PDB entry 1J40 | X-ray diffraction, 1.45 A resolution | chains A and C of the 4 polymer chains in the assembly

[Chain A (and C)]
Molecule: Hemoglobin alpha Chain
Organism: Homo sapiens
Notes: chain C of this document is another copy of the same molecule, construct and numbering; everything in this record applies to it too
UniProt: P69905 (HBA_HUMAN); numbering as in UniProt (aligned over 1-141)
Chain sequence (141 residues; numbered 1 to 141; the number before each row is that of its first residue):
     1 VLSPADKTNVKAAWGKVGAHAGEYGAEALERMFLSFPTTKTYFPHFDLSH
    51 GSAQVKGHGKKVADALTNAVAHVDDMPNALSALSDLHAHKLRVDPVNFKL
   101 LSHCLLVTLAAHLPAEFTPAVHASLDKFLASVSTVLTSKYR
UniProt features mapped onto this chain:
  - site: K61 (Not glycated)
  - natural variant: D6 (A6D: In J-Toronto; this construct carries the variant), A13 (A13D: In J-Paris 1/J-Aljezur), E27 (A27E: In Shenyang; this construct carries the variant), K61 (K61N: In Zambia; deletion: In Clinic), D64 (A64D: In Pontoise; this construct carries the variant), D75 (D75A: In Lille; D75G: In Chapel Hill; D75N: In G-Pest), A111 (A111D: In Petah Tikva)
Residues lining bound ligands: protoporphyrin IX containing ni(II) (HNI): M32, T39, Y42, F43, H45, F46, H58, K61, V62, A65, L66, L83, L86, H87, L91, V93, N97, F98, L101, V132, L136

[Chain A / chain C interface]
Pairs across the interface - 4 pairs, chain A then chain C:
  D126(A) with R141(C), salt bridge
  K127(A) with R141(C), hydrogen bond (side chain-backbone)
  R141(A) with D126(C), salt bridge; K127(C), hydrogen bond (backbone-side chain)
Also at the interface, not in a pair above, chain A (6 interface residues in all): V1, A130, S138
Also at the interface, not in a pair above, chain C (7 interface residues in all): V1, A123, A130, S138

[In short]
The interface between chain A and chain C involves 6 residues on one side and 7 on the other; the contacts
include 2 hydrogen bonds and 2 salt bridges. Polar contacts include D126(A)-R141(C) and K127(A)-R141(C). Chain
A binds protoporphyrin IX containing ni(II).
Chain A and chain C are both Hemoglobin alpha Chain (Homo sapiens); the structure, Direct observation of
photolysis-induced tertiary structural changes in human haemoglobin; Crystal structure of
alpha(Ni)-beta(Fe-CO) hemoglobin (laser ..., was determined by X-ray diffraction together with 1J3Y, 1J3Z and
1J41 from the same study.
